PDB entry 5B7I | X-ray diffraction, 2.60 A resolution | chains B and C of the 3 polymer chains in the assembly

[Chain B (and C)]
Protein: Uncharacterized protein AcrF3
Organism: Pseudomonas phage JBD5
Notes: chain C of this document is another copy of the same molecule, construct and numbering; everything in this record applies to it too
Reference sequence: L7P7R7 (L7P7R7_9CAUD); residue numbers follow UniProt; this construct covers 1-139
Chain sequence (153 residues; each row starts with the number of its first residue; numbers below 1 keep their minus sign (Mse-13 is residue -13)):
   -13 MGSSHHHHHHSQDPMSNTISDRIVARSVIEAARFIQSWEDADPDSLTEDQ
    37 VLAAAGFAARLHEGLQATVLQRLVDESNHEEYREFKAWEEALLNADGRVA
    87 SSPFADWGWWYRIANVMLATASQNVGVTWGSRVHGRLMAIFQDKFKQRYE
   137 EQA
Disordered / not traced: -13 to -2, 136-139 (chain C: -13 to 0, 139)
Construct notes: expression tag (-13 to 0)
Modified residues: Mse-13 (selenomethionine); Mse1, Mse103, Mse124 (selenomethionine; parent Met)

[How chain B and chain C interact]
Residue-residue contacts - 47 pairs, chain B then chain C:
  Asp-1(B) with Arg8(C); Ile9(C); Arg12(C); Thr54(C); Leu59(C)
  Pro0(B) with Arg12(C)
  Mse1(B) with Asp61(C)
  Thr4(B) with Thr4(C); Arg8(C)
  Asp7(B) with Asp7(C); Arg8(C); Ala11(C); Arg12(C), salt bridge
  Arg8(B) with Asp7(C)
  Val10(B) with Ala11(C), hydrophobic
  Ala11(B) with Asp7(C); Val10(C), hydrophobic; Asn110(C), hydrogen bond (backbone-side chain)
  Arg12(B) with Asn3(C); Asp7(C), salt bridge; Gln109(C); Asn110(C)
  Ser13(B) with Asn110(C), hydrogen bond (backbone-side chain)
  Val14(B) with Val10(C), hydrophobic; Ala17(C), hydrophobic; Ala18(C); Ile21(C), hydrophobic; Asn110(C), hydrogen bond (backbone-side chain)
  Ile15(B) with Ala18(C), hydrophobic; Gln22(C); Asn110(C); Val111(C), hydrophobic
  Ala17(B) with Val14(C), hydrophobic
  Ala18(B) with Val14(C); Ala18(C), hydrophobic
  Ile21(B) with Val14(C), hydrophobic; Ile15(C), hydrophobic
  Arg46(B) with Asn110(C), hydrogen bond (side chain-backbone)
  Asp61(B) with Glu66(C)
  Asn64(B) with Asn64(C)
  Gln109(B) with Arg12(C), hydrogen bond
  Asn110(B) with Ala11(C), hydrogen bond (side chain-backbone); Arg12(C); Ser13(C), hydrogen bond (side chain-backbone); Val14(C), hydrogen bond (side chain-backbone); Arg46(C), hydrogen bond (backbone-side chain)
  Val111(B) with Ile15(C), hydrophobic
Interface residues without a listed pair, chain B (24 interface residues in all): Ser2, Gln22, Thr106
Interface residues without a listed pair, chain C (25 interface residues in all): Thr106

[Summary]
24 residues of chain B and 25 residues of chain C are in contact; the contacts include 9 hydrogen bonds and 2
salt bridges. Polar pairs include Asp7(B)-Arg12(C), Ala11(B)-Asn110(C) and Ser13(B)-Asn110(C).
Both chains are Uncharacterized protein AcrF3 (Pseudomonas phage JBD5). Entry 5B7I (Cas3-AcrF3 complex) was
determined by X-ray diffraction.
